PDB entry 7LL1 | electron microscopy, 3.73 A resolution | chains A and G of the 12 polymer chains in the assembly

# Chain A (and G)
Name: Envelope glycoprotein gp120
From: Human immunodeficiency virus 1
Notes: chain G of this document is another copy of the same molecule, construct and numbering; everything in this record applies to it too
Reference sequence: Q2N0S6 (Q2N0S6_9HIV1); the construct lacks a stretch of the UniProt sequence and is renumbered around it, so the offset changes along the chain: 31-137 = UniProt 30-136; 146-185 = UniProt 137-176; 187-309 = UniProt 186-308; 312-321 = UniProt 309-318; 2 more segments
Sequence (473 residues; numbered 31 to 505 plus 10 insertion-coded residues; 12 numbers in that range are skipped by the numbering (no residue carries them; nothing is unmodelled there); the number before each row is that of its first residue; a row labelled like 185A-185I holds insertion residues (185A, then the next letters in order)):
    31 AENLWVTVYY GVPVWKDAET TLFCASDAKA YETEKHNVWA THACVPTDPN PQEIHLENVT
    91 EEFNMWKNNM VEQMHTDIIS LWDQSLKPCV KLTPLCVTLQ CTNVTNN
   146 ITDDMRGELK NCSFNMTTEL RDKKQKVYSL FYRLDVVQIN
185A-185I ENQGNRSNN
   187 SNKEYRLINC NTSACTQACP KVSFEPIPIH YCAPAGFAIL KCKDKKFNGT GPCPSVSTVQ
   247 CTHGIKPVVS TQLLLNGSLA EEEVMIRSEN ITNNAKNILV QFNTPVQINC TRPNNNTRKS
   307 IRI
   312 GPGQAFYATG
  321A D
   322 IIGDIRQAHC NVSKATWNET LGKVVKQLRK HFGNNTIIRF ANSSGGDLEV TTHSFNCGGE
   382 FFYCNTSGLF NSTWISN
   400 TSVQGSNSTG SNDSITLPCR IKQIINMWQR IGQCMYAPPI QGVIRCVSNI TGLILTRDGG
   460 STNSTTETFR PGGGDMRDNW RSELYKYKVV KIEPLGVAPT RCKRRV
Disordered / not traced: 146-149, 185A-185I, 400-410
Cystine bridges: Cys119-Cys205, Cys126-Cys196, Cys131-Cys157, Cys201-Cys433, Cys218-Cys247, Cys228-Cys239, Cys296-Cys331, Cys378-Cys445, Cys385-Cys418
Covalently attached groups: glycan linked to Asn88, Asn262, Asn276; N-acetylglucosamine (NAG) linked to Asn133, Asn156, Asn160, Asn234, Asn332, Asn339, Asn355, Asn363, Asn386, Asn392
Sequence notes: conflict Cys201 (Ile200 in Q2N0S6), Asn332 (Thr330 in Q2N0S6), Cys433 (Ala430 in Q2N0S6), Cys501 (Ala498 in Q2N0S6)
From the paper describing this entry:
  - post-translational modification sites: Asn276
  - mutagenesis - N276D, R456S: abolished binding to VRC40.01
  - mutagenesis - N276D, R456S: abolished binding to VRC33.01
  - mutagenesis - D368R: decreased binding to VRC40.01
  - mutagenesis - N234S, D368R: decreased binding to VRC33.01

# Interface between chain A and chain G
Residue-residue contacts - 21 pairs, chain A then chain G:
  Glu164(A) with Cys126(G), hydrogen bond (backbone-side chain); Cys196(G); Asn197(G)
  Leu165(A) with Cys126(G); Thr128(G); Arg192(G); Cys196(G), hydrophobic
  Arg166(A) with Pro124(G), hydrogen bond (side chain-backbone); Cys126(G), hydrogen bond (backbone-backbone); Val127(G); Asn160(G), hydrogen bond (side chain-backbone); Met161(G)
  Asp167(A) with Val127(G); Thr128(G), hydrogen bond
  Arg308(A) with Asn197(G)
  Pro313(A) with Thr123(G); Cys126(G), hydrophobic; Cys196(G); Ser199(G); Ala200(G), hydrogen bond (backbone-backbone)
  Gly314(A) with Thr198(G)
Interface residues without a listed pair, chain A (8 interface residues in all): Lys168
Interface residues without a listed pair, chain G (14 interface residues in all): Ile184

# In short
The interface between chain A and chain G involves 8 residues on one side and 14 on the other, with 6 hydrogen
bonds. Polar contacts include Glu164(A)-Cys126(G), Arg166(A)-Pro124(G) and Arg166(A)-Asn160(G). From the
paper: N276D and R456S of chain A abolish binding to VRC40.01; a modification site at Asn276(A); 4
substitutions were tested in all.
Chain A and chain G are both Envelope glycoprotein gp120 (Human immunodeficiency virus 1); the structure,
Cryo-EM structure of BG505 DS-SOSIP in complex with glycan276-dependent broadly neutralizing antibody VRC40.01
Fab, was determined by electron microscopy together with 7LG6 and 7LL2 from the same study.
